3M0X - chains A and D of the 4 polymer chains in the assembly; structure by X-ray diffraction, 1.79 A resolution.

== Chain A (and D) ==
Name: L-rhamnose isomerase
Source organism: Pseudomonas stutzeri
Notes: EC 5.3.1.14; chain D of this document is another copy of the same molecule, construct and numbering; everything in this record applies to it too
UniProt: Q75WH8 (Q75WH8_PSEST); residue numbers follow UniProt; this construct covers 1-430
Sequence (438 residues; numbered 1 to 438; the number before each row is that of its first residue):
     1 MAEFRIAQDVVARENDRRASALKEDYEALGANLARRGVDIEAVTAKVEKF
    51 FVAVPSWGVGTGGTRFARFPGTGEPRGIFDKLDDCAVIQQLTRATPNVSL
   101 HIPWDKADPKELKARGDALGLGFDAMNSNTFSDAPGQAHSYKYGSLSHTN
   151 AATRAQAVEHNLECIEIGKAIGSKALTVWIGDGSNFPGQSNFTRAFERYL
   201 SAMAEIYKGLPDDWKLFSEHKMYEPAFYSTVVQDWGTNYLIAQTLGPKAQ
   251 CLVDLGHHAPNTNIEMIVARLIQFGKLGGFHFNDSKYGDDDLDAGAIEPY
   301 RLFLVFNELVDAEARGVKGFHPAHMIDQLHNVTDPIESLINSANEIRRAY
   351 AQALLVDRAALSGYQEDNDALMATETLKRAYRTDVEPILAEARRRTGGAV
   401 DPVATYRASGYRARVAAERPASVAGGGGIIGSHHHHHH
Not modelled in the structure: 1-3, 425-438 (chain D: 1-2, 422-438)
Differences from the reference sequence: engineered mutation Asn150 (Asp in Q75WH8), Leu329 (Ser in Q75WH8); expression tag (431-438)
Bound ions: Mn2+ site 1: Glu219, Asp254, His281, Asp327 (together with D-psicose); Mn2+ site 2: His257, Asp289 (together with D-psicose)
Ligand contacts: D-psicose (PSJ): Trp57, His101, Trp104, Phe131, Trp179, Glu219, Lys221, Asp254, His257, His281, Asp289, Asp327

== How chain A and chain D interact ==
Contacting residue pairs - 54 pairs, chain A then chain D:
  Glu24(A) - Arg35(D)
  Asp25(A) - Asn32(D)  hydrogen bond
  Asp25(A) - Arg35(D)  salt bridge
  Ala28(A) - Ala28(D)  hydrophobic
  Asn32(A) - Asp25(D)  hydrogen bond
  Arg35(A) - Glu24(D)
  Arg35(A) - Asp25(D)  salt bridge
  Pro260(A) - Asn261(D)
  Asn261(A) - Pro260(D)
  Asn261(A) - Lys286(D)
  Asn261(A) - Tyr287(D)  hydrogen bond (side chain-backbone)
  Thr262(A) - Lys286(D)  hydrogen bond (backbone-side chain)
  Asn263(A) - Lys286(D)
  Asn263(A) - Tyr287(D)
  Lys286(A) - Asn261(D)
  Lys286(A) - Thr262(D)  hydrogen bond (side chain-backbone)
  Lys286(A) - Asn263(D)
  Tyr287(A) - Asn261(D)
  Tyr287(A) - Asn263(D)
  Gly295(A) - Lys378(D)  hydrogen bond (backbone-side chain)
  Ala296(A) - Tyr300(D)
  Ile297(A) - Tyr300(D)
  Glu298(A) - Glu298(D)
  Pro299(A) - Tyr300(D)
  Pro299(A) - Tyr381(D)  hydrophobic
  Tyr300(A) - Ala296(D)
  Tyr300(A) - Ile297(D)
  Tyr300(A) - Pro299(D)
  Thr333(A) - Leu371(D)
  Glu337(A) - Leu371(D)
  Ser338(A) - Leu371(D)
  Asn341(A) - Leu371(D)
  Glu345(A) - Lys378(D)  salt bridge
  Glu345(A) - Arg382(D)  salt bridge
  Arg348(A) - Arg382(D)
  Asp369(A) - Arg407(D)  salt bridge
  Ala370(A) - Thr333(D)
  Leu371(A) - Thr333(D)
  Leu371(A) - Glu337(D)
  Leu371(A) - Ser338(D)
  Leu371(A) - Asn341(D)
  Met372(A) - Arg407(D)
  Lys378(A) - Gly295(D)  hydrogen bond (side chain-backbone)
  Lys378(A) - Ala296(D)
  Lys378(A) - Glu345(D)  salt bridge
  Arg379(A) - Asp401(D)  salt bridge
  Tyr381(A) - Pro299(D)  hydrophobic
  Tyr381(A) - Tyr381(D)  hydrogen bond
  Arg382(A) - Arg348(D)
  Arg382(A) - Asp384(D)
  Asp384(A) - Arg382(D)
  Val403(A) - Leu371(D)  hydrophobic
  Arg407(A) - Asp369(D)  salt bridge
  Arg407(A) - Met372(D)
Other interface residues (no listed pair), chain A (39 interface residues in all): Ala21, Val332, Glu375, Thr383, Asp401
Other interface residues (no listed pair), chain D (37 interface residues in all): Ala21, Val332, Ala370, Arg379, Val403

== Overview ==
39 residues of chain A and 37 residues of chain D are in contact, with 8 hydrogen bonds and 8 salt bridges.
Polar pairs include Asp25(A)-Arg35(D), Glu345(A)-Lys378(D) and Glu345(A)-Arg382(D). Bound to chain A:
D-psicose.
Chain A and chain D are both L-rhamnose isomerase (Pseudomonas stutzeri); the structure, Crystal structure of
Pseudomonas stutzeri L-rhamnose isomerase mutant S329L in complex with D-psicose, was determined by X-ray
diffraction, deposited together with 3M0H, 3M0L, 3M0M, 3M0V and 3M0Y.
